Entry 8P0F (X-ray diffraction, 1.98 A resolution); this record covers chains B and C of the 3 polymer chains in the assembly.

[Chain B]
Protein: Elongin-C
From: Homo sapiens
UniProtKB: Q15369 (ELOC_HUMAN); residue numbers follow UniProt; this construct covers 17-112
Sequence (97 residues; numbered 16 to 112; the number before each row is that of its first residue):
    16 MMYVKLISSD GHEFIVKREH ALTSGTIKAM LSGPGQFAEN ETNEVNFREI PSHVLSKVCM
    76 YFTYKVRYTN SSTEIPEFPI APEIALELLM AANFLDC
Disordered / not traced: 50-57, 112
Sequence notes: initiating methionine (16)

[Chain C]
Protein: Elongin-B
From: Homo sapiens
UniProtKB: Q15370 (ELOB_HUMAN); residue numbers follow UniProt; this construct covers 1-104
Sequence (104 residues; row label = number of the first residue in the row):
     1 MDVFLMIRRH KTTIFTDAKE SSTVFELKRI VEGILKRPPD EQRLYKDDQL LDDGKTLGEC
    61 GFTSQTARPQ APATVGLAFR ADDTFEALCI EPFSSPPELP DVMK
Curated features (UniProtKB/Swiss-Prot):
  - modified residue: M1 (N-acetylmethionine), T84 (Phosphothreonine)

[Interface between chain B and chain C]
Contacting residue pairs (55):
  Y18(B) - T16(C)
  Y18(B) - I34(C)
  D25(B) - K11(C)  hydrogen bond (backbone-side chain)
  D25(B) - S94(C)
  G26(B) - K11(C)
  H27(B) - R8(C)
  H27(B) - K11(C)
  H27(B) - E91(C)
  H27(B) - P92(C)  hydrogen bond (side chain-backbone)
  H27(B) - F93(C)
  E28(B) - K11(C)  hydrogen bond (backbone-backbone)
  E28(B) - T12(C)
  E28(B) - T13(C)  hydrogen bond (backbone-backbone)
  F29(B) - T13(C)
  F29(B) - F15(C)  hydrophobic
  F29(B) - F93(C)  hydrophobic
  I30(B) - T13(C)  hydrogen bond (backbone-backbone)
  I30(B) - I14(C)
  I30(B) - F15(C)  hydrogen bond (backbone-backbone)
  I30(B) - I34(C)  hydrophobic
  I30(B) - L35(C)  hydrophobic
  V31(B) - F15(C)  hydrophobic
  K32(B) - T16(C)  hydrogen bond
  K32(B) - D17(C)
  P66(B) - S94(C)
  S67(B) - F93(C)
  S67(B) - S94(C)  hydrogen bond (side chain-backbone)
  H68(B) - S94(C)  hydrogen bond
  H68(B) - S95(C)
  H68(B) - P96(C)
  S71(B) - F15(C)
  S71(B) - F93(C)
  K72(B) - Q70(C)
  C74(B) - F15(C)  hydrophobic
  M75(B) - M6(C)  hydrophobic
  M75(B) - F15(C)  hydrophobic
  M75(B) - P69(C)
  M75(B) - P72(C)
  T78(B) - F4(C)
  T78(B) - P69(C)
  Y79(B) - P69(C)  hydrophobic
  Y79(B) - Q70(C)
  R82(B) - P69(C)
  Y83(B) - P69(C)  hydrophobic
  Y83(B) - Q70(C)
  P91(B) - Q70(C)
  E92(B) - Q70(C)
  F93(B) - Q70(C)
  P94(B) - Q70(C)
  P97(B) - L99(C)
  P97(B) - M103(C)
  E98(B) - P96(C)
  E98(B) - L99(C)
  I99(B) - P96(C)  hydrophobic
  E102(B) - P97(C)
Other interface residues (no listed pair), chain B (30 interface residues in all): A100, L101
Other interface residues (no listed pair), chain C (26 interface residues in all): M1, P100

[Summary]
The interface between chain B and chain C involves 30 residues on one side and 26 on the other, with 9
hydrogen bonds. Among the polar pairs are D25(B)-K11(C), H27(B)-P92(C) and K32(B)-T16(C).
Here chain B is Elongin-C and chain C is Elongin-B, both from Homo sapiens. Entry 8P0F (Crystal structure of
the VCB complex with compound 1) was determined by X-ray diffraction.
